4JRW - chain A; structure by X-ray diffraction, 1.60 A resolution.

Chain A:
Protein: Collagenase
From: Clostridium histolyticum
Reference sequence: Q9X721 (Q9X721_CLOHI); residues 687-771 here correspond to UniProt positions 797-881 (UniProt number = residue number + 110)
Amino-acid sequence (87 residues; row label = number of the first residue in the row):
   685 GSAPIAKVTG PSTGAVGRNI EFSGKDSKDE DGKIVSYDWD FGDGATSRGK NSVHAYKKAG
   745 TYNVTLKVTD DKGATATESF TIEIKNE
Construct notes: expression tag (685-686)
UniProt features mapped onto this chain:
  - binding site (Ca(2+)): Asp713, Asp715, Asp754
From the paper describing this entry:
  - contacts within the chain: Ser707-Asn735

Overview:
UniProt lists 3 Ca2+-binding residues. From the paper: contacts within the chain involving Ser707 and Asn735.
Chain A is Collagenase (Clostridium histolyticum); the structure, Crystal structure of Clostridium
histolyticum colg collagenase PKD domain 2 at 1.6 Angstrom resolution, was determined by X-ray diffraction
together with 4TN9, 4U6T, 4U7K and 4JGU from the same study.
